4NCO - chains A and C of the 12 polymer chains in the assembly; structure by X-ray diffraction, 4.70 A resolution (low resolution: residue-level contacts below are approximate; hydrogen-bond / salt-bridge calls are withheld).

# Chain A
Protein: BG505 SOSIP gp120
From: Human immunodeficiency virus 1
Reference sequence: Q2N0S6 (Q2N0S6_9HIV1); the construct has insertions or renumbered stretches relative to UniProt, so the offset changes along the chain: 31-140 = UniProt 30-139; 149-178 = UniProt 140-169; 191-309 = UniProt 190-308; 311-401 = UniProt 309-399; 1 more segments
Chain sequence (475 residues; numbered 31 to 507 plus 20 insertion-coded residues; 22 numbers in that range are skipped by the numbering (no residue carries them; nothing is unmodelled there); the number before each row is that of its first residue; a row labelled like 178A-178T holds insertion residues (178A, then the next letters in order)):
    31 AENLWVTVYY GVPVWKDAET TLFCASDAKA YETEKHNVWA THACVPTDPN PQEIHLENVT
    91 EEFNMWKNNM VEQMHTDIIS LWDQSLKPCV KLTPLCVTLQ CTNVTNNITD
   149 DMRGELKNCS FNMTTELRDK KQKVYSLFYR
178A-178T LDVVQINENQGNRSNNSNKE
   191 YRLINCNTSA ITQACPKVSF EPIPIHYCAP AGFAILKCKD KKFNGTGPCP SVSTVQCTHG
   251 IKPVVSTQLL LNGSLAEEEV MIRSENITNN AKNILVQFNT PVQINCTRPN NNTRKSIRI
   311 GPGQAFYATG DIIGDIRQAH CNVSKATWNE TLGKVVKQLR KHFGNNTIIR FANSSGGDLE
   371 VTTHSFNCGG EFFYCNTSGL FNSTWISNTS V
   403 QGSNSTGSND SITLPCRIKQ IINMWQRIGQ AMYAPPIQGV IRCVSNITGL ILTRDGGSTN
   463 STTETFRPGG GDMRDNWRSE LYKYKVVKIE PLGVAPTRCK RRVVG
Disordered / not traced: 31-43, 178A-178T, 403-410, 494-507
Differences from the reference sequence: engineered mutation Asn-332 (Thr330 in Q2N0S6), Cys-501 (Ala498 in Q2N0S6)
Cystine bridges: Cys-54/Cys-74, Cys-119/Cys-205, Cys-126/Cys-196, Cys-131/Cys-157, Cys-218/Cys-247, Cys-228/Cys-239, Cys-296/Cys-331, Cys-378/Cys-445, Cys-385/Cys-418
Glycans and other covalent adducts: N-acetylglucosamine (NAG) linked to Asn-88, Asn-137, Asn-156, Asn-160, Asn-197, Asn-234, Asn-262, Asn-276, Asn-295, Asn-301, Asn-355, Asn-386, Asn-392, Asn-448; glycan linked to Asn-332
Reported in the primary citation:
  - conformationally variable residues (helix shift, loop rearrangement): Gln-114 to Lys-117, Cys-119 to Thr-123, Cys-126 to Thr-128, Thr-132 to Asp-140, Leu-193 to Cys-196, Ser-199 to Ile-201
  - post-translational modification sites: Asn-137, Asn-156, Asn-160, Asn-197, Asn-301, Asn-332
  - mutagenesis - N137A: decreased binding to PGT122 heavy chain

# Chain C
Protein: PGT122 light chain
From: Homo sapiens
Notes: fragment: Fab
Chain sequence (211 residues; each row starts with the number of its first residue; note: 1 number in that range is skipped by the numbering (no residue carries it; nothing is unmodelled there); a row labelled like 67A-67C holds insertion residues (67A, then the next letters in order)):
     8 TF
    11 VSVAPGQTAR ITCGEESLGS RSVIWYQQRP GQAPSLIIYN NNDRPSGIPD RFSGSPG
67A-67C STF
    68 GTTATLTITS VEAGDEADYY CHIWDSRR
95A-95C PTN
    96 WVFGEGTTLI VLSQPKAAPS VTLFPPSSEE LQANKATLVC LISDFYPGAV TVAWKADSSP
   156 VKAGVETTTP SKQSNNKYAA SSYLSLTPEQ WKSHKSYSCQ VTHEGSTVEK TVAPTECS
Disordered / not traced: 168-172, 210-213
Cystine bridges: Cys-23/Cys-88, Cys-135/Cys-194

# How chain A and chain C interact
Pairs across the interface (6):
  Val-134(A) with Arg-94(C)
  Asn-136(A) with Pro-95A(C)
  Ile-323(A) with Leu-28(C)
  Gly-324(A) with Leu-28(C); Phe-67C(C)
  Asp-325(A) with Arg-94(C)
Interface residues without a listed pair, chain C (5 interface residues in all): Gly-29
From the paper, about this interface:
  - epitope / paratope residues, chain A: Thr-135(A), Ile-323(A)

# Overview
Chain A and chain C each contribute 5 residues to their interface. Covalently linked N-acetylglucosamine: at
Asn-88(A), Asn-137(A), Asn-156(A), Asn-160(A), Asn-197(A) and Asn-234(A) and 8 more. The paper reports that
N137A of chain A reduces binding to PGT122 heavy chain; epitope/paratope residues Thr-135(A) and Ile-323(A).
Here chain A is BG505 SOSIP gp120 (Human immunodeficiency virus 1) and chain C is PGT122 light chain (Homo
sapiens). Entry 4NCO (Crystal Structure of the BG505 SOSIP gp140 HIV-1 Env trimer in Complex with the Broadly
Neutralizing ...) was determined by X-ray diffraction.
